PDB entry 9LVE | X-ray diffraction, 2.88 A resolution | chains B and D of the 4 polymer chains in the assembly

Chain B (and D):
Protein: Insulin B chain
Source organism: Homo sapiens
Notes: chain D of this document is another copy of the same molecule, construct and numbering; everything in this record applies to it too
UniProt: P01308 (INS_HUMAN); residues 1-29 here correspond to UniProt positions 25-53 (UniProt number = residue number + 24)
Sequence (29 residues; row label = number of the first residue in the row):
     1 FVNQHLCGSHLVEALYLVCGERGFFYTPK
Covalently attached groups: myristic acid (MYR) linked to Lys-29
Ion coordination: Zn2+ near His-10 (its only coordinating residue here)
Small-molecule neighbours: phenol (IPH): Val-2, His-5, His-10, Leu-11, Ala-14

How chain B and chain D interact:
Pairs across the interface (24):
  His-5(B) / Tyr-16(D)  hydrogen bond (backbone-side chain)
  Gly-8(B) / Tyr-16(D)
  Ser-9(B) / Glu-13(D)
  Ser-9(B) / Tyr-16(D)
  Val-12(B) / Val-12(D)
  Val-12(B) / Tyr-16(D)  hydrophobic
  Val-12(B) / Phe-24(D)  hydrophobic
  Tyr-16(B) / His-5(D)  hydrogen bond (side chain-backbone)
  Tyr-16(B) / Gly-8(D)
  Tyr-16(B) / Ser-9(D)  hydrogen bond (side chain-backbone)
  Tyr-16(B) / Val-12(D)  hydrophobic
  Tyr-16(B) / Tyr-26(D)
  Gly-20(B) / Pro-28(D)
  Glu-21(B) / Pro-28(D)
  Gly-23(B) / Tyr-26(D)
  Phe-24(B) / Val-12(D)  hydrophobic
  Phe-24(B) / Phe-24(D)  hydrophobic
  Phe-24(B) / Phe-25(D)
  Phe-24(B) / Tyr-26(D)  hydrogen bond (backbone-backbone)
  Phe-25(B) / Phe-24(D)
  Phe-25(B) / Phe-25(D)  hydrophobic
  Tyr-26(B) / Tyr-16(D)  hydrophobic
  Tyr-26(B) / Gly-23(D)
  Tyr-26(B) / Phe-24(D)
Interface residues without a listed pair, chain B (13 interface residues in all): Leu-17, Pro-28
Interface residues without a listed pair, chain D (15 interface residues in all): Gln-4, Leu-6, Leu-17, Glu-21

In short:
13 residues of chain B and 15 residues of chain D are in contact, with 4 hydrogen bonds. Among the polar pairs
are His-5(B)/Tyr-16(D), Tyr-16(B)/Ser-9(D) and Phe-24(B)/Tyr-26(D). Ligands of chain B: phenol. Myristic acid
is covalently linked to Lys-29(B).
Both chains are Insulin B chain (Homo sapiens). Entry 9LVE (Temperature induces a shift from the dihexamer to
the hexamer form of insulin (300K)) was determined by X-ray diffraction, deposited together with 9LVC and
9LVD.
